PDB entry 6F9B | electron microscopy, 13.30 A resolution (very low resolution: no residue pairs are listed; an interface is given only as per-side residue counts) | chains D and F of the 24 polymer chains in the assembly

# Chain D (and F)
Molecule: Glycoprotein
Organism: Rift valley fever virus
Notes: chain F of this document is another copy of the same molecule, construct and numbering; everything in this record applies to it too
UniProt: A2T072 (A2T072_RVFV); numbering as in UniProt (aligned over 691-1118)
Sequence (431 residues; row label = number of the first residue in the row):
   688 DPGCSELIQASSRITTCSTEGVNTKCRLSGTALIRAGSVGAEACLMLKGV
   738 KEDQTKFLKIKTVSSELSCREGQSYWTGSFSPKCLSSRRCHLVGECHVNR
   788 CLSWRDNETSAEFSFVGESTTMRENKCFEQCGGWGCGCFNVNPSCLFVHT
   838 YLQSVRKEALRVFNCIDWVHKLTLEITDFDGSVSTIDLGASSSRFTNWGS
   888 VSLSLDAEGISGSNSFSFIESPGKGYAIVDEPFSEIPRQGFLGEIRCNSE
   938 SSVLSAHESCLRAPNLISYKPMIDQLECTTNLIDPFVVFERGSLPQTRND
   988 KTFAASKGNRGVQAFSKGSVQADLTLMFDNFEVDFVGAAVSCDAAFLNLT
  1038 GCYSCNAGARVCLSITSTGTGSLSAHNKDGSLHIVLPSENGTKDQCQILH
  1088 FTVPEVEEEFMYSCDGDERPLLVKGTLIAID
Differences from the reference sequence: expression tag (688-690)
Disulfide bonds: C691-C731, C704-C713, C756-C852, C771-C965, C777-C825, C783-C832, C788-C814, C818-C823, C934-C947, C1029-C1101, C1039-C1042, C1049-C1083
From the paper describing this entry:
  - post-translational modification sites: N794, N1035 (proposed by the authors, not directly observed)

# Chain D / chain F interface
At this resolution (13 A) residue pairs are not listed: 23 residues of chain D and 21 of chain F lie at the interface.

# In short
Chain D and chain F form an interface of 23 and 21 residues respectively. From the paper: modification sites
N794(D) and N1035(D).
Chain D and chain F are both Glycoprotein (Rift valley fever virus); the structure, Asymmetric unit of Rift
Valley fever virus glycoprotein shell, was determined by electron microscopy together with 6F8P, 6F9C, 6F9D,
6F9E and 6F9F from the same study.
